Entry 8YZC (electron microscopy, 2.70 A resolution); this record covers chains B and H of the 6 polymer chains in the assembly.

== Chain B ==
Molecule: Spike glycoprotein, Fibritin, Expression Tag
Source organism: Severe acute respiratory syndrome coronavirus 2
UniProt: chimeric construct of P0DTC2, P10104: residues 21-1208 from P0DTC2 (SPIKE_SARS2) positions 14-1200 (offset varies); residues 1211-1234 from P10104 positions 458-481 (UniProt number = residue number - 753)
Chain sequence (1291 residues; each row starts with the number of its first residue; note: 1 number in that range is skipped by the numbering (no residue carries it; nothing is unmodelled there); numbers below 1 keep their minus sign (Met-3 is residue -3)):
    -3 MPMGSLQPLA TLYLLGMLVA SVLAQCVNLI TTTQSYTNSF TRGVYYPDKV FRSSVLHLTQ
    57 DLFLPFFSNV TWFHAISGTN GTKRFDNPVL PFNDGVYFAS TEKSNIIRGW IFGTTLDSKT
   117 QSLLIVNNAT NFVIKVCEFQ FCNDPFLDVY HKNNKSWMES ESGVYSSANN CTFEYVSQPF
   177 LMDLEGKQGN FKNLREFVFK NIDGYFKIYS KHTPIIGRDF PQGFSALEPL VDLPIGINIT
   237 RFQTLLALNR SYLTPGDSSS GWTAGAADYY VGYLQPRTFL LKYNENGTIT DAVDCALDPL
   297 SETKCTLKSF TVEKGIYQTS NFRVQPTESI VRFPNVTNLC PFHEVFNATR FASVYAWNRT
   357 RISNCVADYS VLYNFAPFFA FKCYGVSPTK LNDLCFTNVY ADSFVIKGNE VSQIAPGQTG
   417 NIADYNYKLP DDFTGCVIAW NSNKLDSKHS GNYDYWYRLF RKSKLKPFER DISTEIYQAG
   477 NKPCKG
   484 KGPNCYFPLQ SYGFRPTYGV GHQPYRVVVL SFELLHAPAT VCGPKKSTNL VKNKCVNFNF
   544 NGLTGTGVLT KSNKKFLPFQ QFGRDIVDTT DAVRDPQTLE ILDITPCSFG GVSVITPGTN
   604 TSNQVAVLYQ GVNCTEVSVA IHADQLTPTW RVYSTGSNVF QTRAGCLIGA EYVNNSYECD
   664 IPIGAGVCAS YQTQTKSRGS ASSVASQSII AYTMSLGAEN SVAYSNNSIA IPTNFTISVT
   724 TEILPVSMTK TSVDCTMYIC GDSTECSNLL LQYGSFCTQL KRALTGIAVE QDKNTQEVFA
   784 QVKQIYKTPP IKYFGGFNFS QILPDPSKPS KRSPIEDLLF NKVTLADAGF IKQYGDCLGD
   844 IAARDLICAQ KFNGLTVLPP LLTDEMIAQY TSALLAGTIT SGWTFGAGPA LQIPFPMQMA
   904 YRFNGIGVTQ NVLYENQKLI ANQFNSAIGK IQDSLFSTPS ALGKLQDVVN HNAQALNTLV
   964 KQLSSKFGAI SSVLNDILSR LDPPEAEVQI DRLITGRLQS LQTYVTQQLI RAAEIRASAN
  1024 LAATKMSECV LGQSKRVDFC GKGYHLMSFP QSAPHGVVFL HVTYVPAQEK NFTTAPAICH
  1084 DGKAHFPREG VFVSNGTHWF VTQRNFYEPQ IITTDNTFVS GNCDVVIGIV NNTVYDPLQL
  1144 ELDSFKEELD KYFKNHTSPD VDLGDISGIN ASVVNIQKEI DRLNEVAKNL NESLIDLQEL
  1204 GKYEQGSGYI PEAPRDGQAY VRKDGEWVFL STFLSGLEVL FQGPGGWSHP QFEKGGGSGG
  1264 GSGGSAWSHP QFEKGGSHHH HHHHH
Disordered / not traced: -3 to 20, 72-82, 144-156, 177-187, 210-220, 243-263, 528, 678-688, 828-854, 1161-1288
Disulfide bonds: Cys133-Cys167, Cys336-Cys361, Cys379-Cys432, Cys391-Cys525, Cys538-Cys590, Cys617-Cys649, Cys662-Cys671, Cys738-Cys760, Cys743-Cys749, Cys1032-Cys1043, Cys1082-Cys1126
Differences from the reference sequence: initiating methionine (-3); expression tag (-2 to 20); variant Ile26 (Thr19 in P0DTC2), Ser31 (Ala27 in P0DTC2), Asp144 (Gly142 in P0DTC2), Gly213 (Val in P0DTC2), Phe216 (Leu in P0DTC2), Asn245 (His in P0DTC2), Asp264 (Ala in P0DTC2), Val332 (Ile in P0DTC2), His339 (Gly in P0DTC2), Thr356 (Lys in P0DTC2), Phe371 (Ser in P0DTC2), Pro373 (Ser in P0DTC2), Phe375 (Ser in P0DTC2), Ala376 (Thr in P0DTC2), Lys403 (Arg in P0DTC2), Asn405 (Asp in P0DTC2), Ser408 (Arg in P0DTC2), Asn417 (Lys in P0DTC2), Lys440 (Asn in P0DTC2), His445 (Val in P0DTC2), Ser446 (Gly in P0DTC2), Asp450 (Asn in P0DTC2), Trp452 (Leu in P0DTC2), Lys460 (Asn in P0DTC2), Asn477 (Ser in P0DTC2), Lys484 (Glu in P0DTC2), Pro486 (Phe in P0DTC2), Arg498 (Gln in P0DTC2), Tyr501 (Asn in P0DTC2), Gly614 (Asp in P0DTC2), Tyr655 (His in P0DTC2), Lys679 (Asn in P0DTC2), Arg681 (Pro in P0DTC2), Lys764 (Asn in P0DTC2), Tyr796 (Asp in P0DTC2), His954 (Gln in P0DTC2), Lys969 (Asn in P0DTC2), Pro986 (Lys in P0DTC2), Pro987 (Val in P0DTC2); conflict Thr28 (Arg21 in P0DTC2), Leu54 (Ser50 in P0DTC2), Phe128 (Val126 in P0DTC2), 19 further conflict positions vs the reference (P0DTC2) not listed; linker (1209-1210)
Swiss-Prot annotation at these positions:
  - glycosylation (N-linked (GlcNAc...) asparagine): Asn24 (complex), Asn717 (high mannose)

== Chain H ==
Molecule: Angiotensin-converting enzyme 2
Source organism: Homo sapiens
Notes: EC 3.4.17.23, 3.4.17.-
UniProt: Q9BYF1 (ACE2_HUMAN); residues 1-732 here = UniProt positions 1-732
Chain sequence (742 residues; each row starts with the number of its first residue):
     1 MSSSSWLLLS LVAVTAAQST IEEQAKTFLD KFNHEAEDLF YQSSLASWNY NTNITEENVQ
    61 NMNNAGDKWS AFLKEQSTLA QMYPLQEIQN LTVKLQLQAL QQNGSSVLSE DKSKRLNTIL
   121 NTMSTIYSTG KVCNPDNPQE CLLLEPGLNE IMANSLDYNE RLWAWESWRS EVGKQLRPLY
   181 EEYVVLKNEM ARANHYEDYG DYWRGDYEVN GVDGYDYSRG QLIEDVEHTF EEIKPLYEHL
   241 HAYVRAKLMN AYPSYISPIG CLPAHLLGDM WGRFWTNLYS LTVPFGQKPN IDVTDAMVDQ
   301 AWDAQRIFKE AEKFFVSVGL PNMTQGFWEN SMLTDPGNVQ KAVCHPTAWD LGKGDFRILM
   361 CTKVTMDDFL TAHHEMGHIQ YDMAYAAQPF LLRNGANEGF HEAVGEIMSL SAATPKHLKS
   421 IGLLSPDFQE DNETEINFLL KQALTIVGTL PFTYMLEKWR WMVFKGEIPK DQWMKKWWEM
   481 KREIVGVVEP VPHDETYCDP ASLFHVSNDY SFIRYYTRTL YQFQFQEALC QAAKHEGPLH
   541 KCDISNSTEA GQKLFNMLRL GKSEPWTLAL ENVVGAKNMN VRPLLNYFEP LFTWLKDQNK
   601 NSFVGWSTDW SPYADQSIKV RISLKSALGD KAYEWNDNEM YLFRSSVAYA MRQYFLKVKN
   661 QMILFGEEDV RVANLKPRIS FNFFVTAPKN VSDIIPRTEV EKAIRMSRSR INDAFRLNDN
   721 SLEFLGIQPT LGSGHHHHHH HH
Disordered / not traced: 1-18, 616-742
Disulfide bonds: Cys133-Cys141, Cys344-Cys361, Cys530-Cys542
Differences from the reference sequence: expression tag (733-742)
Swiss-Prot annotation at these positions:
  - region: Asp30 to Tyr41 (Interaction with SARS-CoV spike glycoprotein), Met82 to Pro84 (Interaction with SARS-CoV spike glycoprotein), Lys353 to Arg357 (Interaction with SARS-CoV spike glycoprotein), Arg652 to Lys659 (Essential for cleavage by ADAM17), Arg697 to Arg716 (Essential for cleavage by TMPRSS11D and TMPRSS2)
  - active site: Glu375 (Proton acceptor), His505 (Proton donor)
  - binding site (chloride): Arg169, Trp477, Lys481
  - binding site (substrate): Arg273, His345, Pro346, Tyr515
  - binding site (Zn(2+)): His374, His378, Glu402
  - glycosylation (N-linked (GlcNAc...) asparagine): Asn53, Asn90, Asn103, Asn322, Asn432, Asn546, Asn690
  - mutagenesis: Ser19 (S19P: Increases slightly the interaction with RBD domain of SARS-CoV-2 spike protein), Gln24 to Lys26 (Slightly inhibits interaction with SARS-CoV spike glycoprotein), Gln24 (Q24T: Increases slightly the interaction with RBD domain of SARS-CoV-2 spike protein), Ala25 (A25V: Increases slightly the interaction with RBD domain of SARS-CoV-2 spike protein), Thr27 (T27Y: Increases slightly the interaction with RBD domain of SARS-CoV-2 spike protein. In sACE2.v2.2; increases interaction with RBD domain of SARS-CoV-2 spike protein ...), Leu29 (L29F: Increases slightly the interaction with RBD domain of SARS-CoV-2 spike protein), Lys31 (K31D: Abolishes interaction with SARS-CoV spike glycoprotein; K31Y: Increases slightly the interaction with RBD domain of SARS-CoV-2 spike protein), Asn33 (N33D: Increases slightly the interaction with RBD domain of SARS-CoV-2 spike protein), His34 (H34A: Increases slightly the interaction with RBD domain of SARS-CoV-2 spike protein), Glu37 (E37A: No effect on interaction with SARS-CoV spike glycoprotein), Asp38 (D38A: No effect on interaction with SARS-CoV spike glycoprotein), Leu39 (L39R: Increases slightly the interaction with RBD domain of SARS-CoV-2 spike protein), 48 further mutagenesis entries in UniProt

== How chain B and chain H interact ==
Pairs across the interface - 24 pairs, chain B then chain H:
  Tyr449(B) with Asp38(H), hydrogen bond; Gln42(H), hydrogen bond
  Tyr453(B) with His34(H)
  Leu455(B) with His34(H)
  Phe456(B) with Thr27(H)
  Ala475(B) with Ser19(H); Gln24(H), hydrogen bond (backbone-side chain)
  Gly476(B) with Gln24(H)
  Asn477(B) with Ser19(H)
  Asn487(B) with Gln24(H)
  Tyr489(B) with Phe28(H); Lys31(H); Tyr83(H)
  Gln493(B) with His34(H), hydrogen bond
  Arg498(B) with Asp38(H), salt bridge; Gln42(H)
  Thr500(B) with Tyr41(H), hydrogen bond; Asp355(H)
  Tyr501(B) with Tyr41(H), hydrophobic; Lys353(H)
  Gly502(B) with Lys353(H), hydrogen bond (backbone-backbone); Gly354(H)
  His505(B) with Lys353(H); Gly354(H)
Also at the interface, not in a pair above, chain H (14 interface residues in all): Arg357

== In short ==
15 residues of chain B and 14 residues of chain H are in contact, with 6 hydrogen bonds and 1 salt bridge.
Polar pairs include Arg498(B)-Asp38(H), Tyr449(B)-Asp38(H) and Tyr449(B)-Gln42(H).
Chain B is Spike glycoprotein, Fibritin, Expression Tag (Severe acute respiratory syndrome coronavirus 2) and
chain H is Angiotensin-converting enzyme 2 (Homo sapiens); the structure, Structure of BA.2.86 spike protein
in complex with ACE2, was determined by electron microscopy, deposited together with 8YZB, 8YZD and 8YZE.
